4EUU - chains A and B; structure by X-ray diffraction, 1.80 A resolution.

== Chain A (and B) ==
Name: Serine/threonine-protein kinase TBK1
From: Homo sapiens
Notes: EC 2.7.11.1; fragment: Kinase Domain; chain B of this document is another copy of the same molecule, construct and numbering; everything in this record applies to it too
UniProtKB: Q9UHD2 (TBK1_HUMAN); numbering as in UniProt (aligned over 2-308)
Chain sequence (319 residues; row label = number of the first residue in the row; numbers below 1 keep their minus sign (Met-1 is residue -1)):
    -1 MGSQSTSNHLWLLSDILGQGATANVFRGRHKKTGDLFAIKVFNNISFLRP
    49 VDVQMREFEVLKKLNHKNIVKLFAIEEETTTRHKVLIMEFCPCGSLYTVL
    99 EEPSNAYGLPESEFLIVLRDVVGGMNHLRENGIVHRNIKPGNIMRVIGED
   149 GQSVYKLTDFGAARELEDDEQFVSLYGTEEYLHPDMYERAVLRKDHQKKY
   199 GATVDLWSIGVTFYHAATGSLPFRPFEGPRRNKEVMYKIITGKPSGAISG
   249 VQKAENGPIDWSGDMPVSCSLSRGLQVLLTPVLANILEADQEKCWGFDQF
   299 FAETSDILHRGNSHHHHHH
Not modelled in the structure: -1, 308-317
Modified positions: Ser172 (phosphoserine; SEP)
Sequence notes: expression tag (-1 to 1, 309-317); engineered mutation Asn135 (Asp in Q9UHD2)
Curated features (UniProtKB/Swiss-Prot):
  - binding site (ATP): Leu15 to Val23, Lys38
  - modified residue: Ser172 (Phosphoserine)
  - cross-link: Lys30 (Glycyl lysine isopeptide (Lys-Gly) (interchain with G-Cter in ubiquitin))
  - natural variant: Phe24 (F24S: Loss of IFNB induction), Arg47 (R47H: In FTDALS4), Asp50 (D50A: In IIAE8), Tyr105 (Y105C: In FTDALS4), Val152 (V152L: No effect on IFNB induction), Gly159 (G159A: In IIAE8), Ile207 (I207V: In IIAE8; uncertain significance), Tyr212 (Y212D: In AIARV), Asp296 (D296H: In a breast pleomorphic lobular carcinoma sample), Ile305 (I305T: In FTDALS4), Leu306 (L306I: In FTDALS4; uncertain significance), Arg308 (R308Q: In FTDALS4)
  - mutagenesis: Lys30 (K30R: Decreases ubiquitination. Abolishes ubiquitination, phosphorylation and kinase activity; when associated with R-401), Asp33 (D33A: Decreases phosphorylation and kinase activity), Lys38 (K38A: Loss of kinase activity), Ser172 (S172A: Loss of kinase activity. No effect on dimerization. Loss of USP38-mediated degradation; S172E: Decreased kinase activity)

== Interface between chain A and chain B ==
Contacting residue pairs (30):
  Ser12(A) with Ile14(B); Leu15(B)
  Asp13(A) with Arg25(B), salt bridge
  Ile14(A) with Ser12(B); Ile14(B); Leu15(B)
  Leu15(A) with Ser12(B); Ile14(B)
  Gly16(A) with Gln17(B)
  Gln17(A) with Gly16(B); Gln17(B), hydrogen bond (backbone-side chain)
  Asn41(A) with Tyr95(B); Glu99(B)
  Asn42(A) with Glu99(B), hydrogen bond (backbone-side chain)
  Thr78(A) with Pro101(B)
  Tyr95(A) with Asn41(B)
  Glu99(A) with Asn41(B); Asn42(B), hydrogen bond (side chain-backbone)
  Pro101(A) with Thr78(B)
  Leu173(A) with Arg229(B), hydrogen bond (backbone-side chain)
  Tyr174(A) with Arg229(B)
  Val189(A) with Arg191(B)
  Leu190(A) with Arg191(B)
  Arg191(A) with Val189(B); Leu190(B); Lys231(B)
  Gly226(A) with Leu46(B)
  Arg229(A) with Leu173(B), hydrogen bond (side chain-backbone); Tyr174(B)
  Glu232(A) with Arg191(B), salt bridge
Also at the interface, not in a pair above, chain A (28 interface residues in all): Leu11, Leu46, Thr79, Thr96, Leu98, Phe224, Glu225, Lys231
Also at the interface, not in a pair above, chain B (27 interface residues in all): Leu11, Thr79, Thr96, Leu98, Glu225, Gly226, Glu232

== Overview ==
28 residues of chain A and 27 residues of chain B are in contact, with 5 hydrogen bonds and 2 salt bridges.
Among the polar pairs are Asp13(A)-Arg25(B), Glu232(A)-Arg191(B) and Gln17(A)-Gln17(B). From UniProt: 10
ATP-binding residues and 4 mutagenesis sites on chain A.
Chain A and chain B are both Serine/threonine-protein kinase TBK1 (Homo sapiens); the structure, Structure of
BX-795 Complexed with Human TBK1 Kinase Domain Phosphorylated on Ser172, was determined by X-ray diffraction
(same publication as 4EUT).
